9H0X - chain A; structure by X-ray diffraction, 1.36 A resolution.

# Chain A
Name: Zinc metalloproteinase
Organism: Legionella pneumophila str. Corby
Notes: EC 3.4.24.-
UniProtKB: P21347 (PROA_LEGPN); residues 1-336 here correspond to UniProt positions 208-543 (UniProt number = residue number + 207)
Amino-acid sequence (336 residues; row label = number of the first residue in the row):
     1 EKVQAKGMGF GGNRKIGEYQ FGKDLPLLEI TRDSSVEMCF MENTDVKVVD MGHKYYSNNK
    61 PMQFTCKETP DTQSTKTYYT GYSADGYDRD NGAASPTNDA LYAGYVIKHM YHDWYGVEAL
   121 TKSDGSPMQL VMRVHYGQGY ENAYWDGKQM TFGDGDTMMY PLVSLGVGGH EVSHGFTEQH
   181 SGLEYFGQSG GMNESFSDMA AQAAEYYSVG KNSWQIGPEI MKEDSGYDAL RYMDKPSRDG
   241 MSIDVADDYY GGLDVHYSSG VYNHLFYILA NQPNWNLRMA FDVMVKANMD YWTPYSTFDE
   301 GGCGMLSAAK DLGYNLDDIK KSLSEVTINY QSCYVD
Unresolved in the structure: 1, 72-74, 335-336
Disulfide bonds: C39-C66, C303-C333
Bound ions: Zn2+: H170, H174, E194 (together with A1IRK)
Residues lining bound ligands: A1IRK ((2R)-2-(2-methylpropyl)-N-[4-[[4-[(2-methylpropylsulfonylamino)methyl]-1,2,3-triazol-1-yl]methyl]phenyl]-N'-oxidanyl-propanediamide): E141, N142, A143, Y144, L162, V167, H170, E171, H174, E194, I216, L230, R231, D254, H256, Y257
Curated features (UniProtKB/Swiss-Prot):
  - active site: E171, H256 (Proton donor)
  - binding site (Zn(2+)): H170, H174, E194

# In short
Ligands of chain A: compound A1IRK. The Zn2+ site is built by H170, H174 and E194. UniProt lists active-site
residues E171 and H256 and 3 Zn2+-binding residues.
Chain A is Zinc metalloproteinase (Legionella pneumophila str. Corby); the structure, ProA in complex with
inhibitor 6, was determined by X-ray diffraction (same publication as 9H0Y).
